Entry 3HS0 (X-ray diffraction, 3.00 A resolution); this record covers chains F and G of the 4 polymer chains in the assembly.

# Chain F
Protein: Cobra venom factor
Source organism: Naja kaouthia
UniProt: Q91132 (CO3_NAJKA); residues 1-627 here correspond to UniProt positions 23-649 (UniProt number = residue number + 22)
Amino-acid sequence (627 residues; numbered 1 to 627; the number before each row is that of its first residue):
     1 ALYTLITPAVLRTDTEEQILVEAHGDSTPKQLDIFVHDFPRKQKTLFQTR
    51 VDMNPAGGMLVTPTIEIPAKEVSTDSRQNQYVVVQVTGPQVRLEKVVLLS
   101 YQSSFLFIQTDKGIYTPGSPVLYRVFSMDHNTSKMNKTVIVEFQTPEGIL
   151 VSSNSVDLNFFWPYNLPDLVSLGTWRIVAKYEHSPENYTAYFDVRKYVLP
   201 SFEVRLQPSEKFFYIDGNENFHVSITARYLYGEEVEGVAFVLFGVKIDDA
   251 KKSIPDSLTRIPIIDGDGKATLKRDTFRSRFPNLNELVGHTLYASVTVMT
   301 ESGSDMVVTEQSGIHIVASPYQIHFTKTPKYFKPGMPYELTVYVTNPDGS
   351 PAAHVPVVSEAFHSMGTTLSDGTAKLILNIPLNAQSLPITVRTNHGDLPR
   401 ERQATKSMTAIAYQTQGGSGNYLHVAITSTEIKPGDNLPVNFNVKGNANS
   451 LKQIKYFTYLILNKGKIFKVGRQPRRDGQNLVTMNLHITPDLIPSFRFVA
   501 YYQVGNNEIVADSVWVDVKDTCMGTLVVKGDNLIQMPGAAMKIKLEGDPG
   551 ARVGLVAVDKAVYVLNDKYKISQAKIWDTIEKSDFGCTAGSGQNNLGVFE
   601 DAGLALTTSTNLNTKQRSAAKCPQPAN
Disordered / not traced: 131-137, 625-627
Disulfide bonds: Cys587-Cys622
Glycans and other covalent adducts: N-acetylglucosamine (NAG) linked to Asn187
Metal / ion sites: Mg2+: Pro494, Asp517, Val518, Asp520
UniProt features mapped onto this chain:
  - binding site (Mg(2+)): Pro494, Asp517, Val518, Asp520
  - glycosylation (N-linked (GlcNAc...) asparagine): Asn131, Asn136, Asn187

# Chain G
Protein: Cobra venom factor
Source organism: Naja kaouthia
UniProt: Q91132 (CO3_NAJKA); residues 711-962 here correspond to UniProt positions 733-984 (UniProt number = residue number + 22)
Amino-acid sequence (252 residues; each row starts with the number of its first residue):
   711 DDNEDGFIADSDIISRSDFPKSWLWLTKDLTEEPNSQGISSKTMSFYLRD
   761 SITTWVVLAVSFTPTKGICVAEPYEIRVMKVFFIDLQMPYSVVKNEQVEI
   811 RAILHNYVNEDIYVRVELLYNPAFCSASTKGQRYRQQFPIKALSSRAVPF
   861 VIVPLEQGLHDVEIKASVQEALWSDGVRKKLKVVPEGVQKSIVTIVKLDP
   911 RAKGVGGTQLEVIKARKLDDRVPDTEIETKIIIQGDPVAQIIENSIDGSK
   961 LN
Disordered / not traced: 711-714, 948-962
UniProt features mapped onto this chain:
  - region: Glu714 to Ser725 (Factor B binding site)

# Chain F / chain G interface
Contacting residue pairs (169; chain F residue first):
  Phe107(F) - Ile778(G)  hydrophobic
  Asp111(F) - Ser732(G)  hydrogen bond
  Asp111(F) - Trp735(G)
  Lys112(F) - Lys731(G)
  Lys112(F) - Ser732(G)
  Thr116(F) - Lys731(G)
  Thr116(F) - Tyr800(G)
  Pro117(F) - Tyr800(G)
  Leu122(F) - Trp735(G)  hydrophobic
  Tyr123(F) - Trp735(G)
  Arg124(F) - Trp735(G)
  Arg124(F) - Leu736(G)  hydrogen bond (side chain-backbone)
  Phe126(F) - Val770(G)  hydrophobic
  Phe126(F) - Ile778(G)  hydrophobic
  Ser127(F) - Phe772(G)
  Ser127(F) - Ile778(G)
  Met128(F) - Gly777(G)
  Met128(F) - Ile778(G)
  Asp129(F) - Phe772(G)
  His130(F) - Phe772(G)
  Ile149(F) - Gln944(G)
  Leu169(F) - Gln899(G)
  Leu169(F) - Glu938(G)
  Leu169(F) - Lys940(G)
  Lys196(F) - Tyr800(G)
  Tyr197(F) - Tyr800(G)
  Val198(F) - Met798(G)
  Val198(F) - Pro799(G)
  Val198(F) - Tyr800(G)
  Leu199(F) - Lys731(G)
  Leu199(F) - Gln797(G)
  Ser201(F) - Gln797(G)
  Leu230(F) - Thr763(G)
  Leu230(F) - Thr764(G)  hydrogen bond (backbone-side chain)
  Tyr231(F) - Ile762(G)
  Tyr231(F) - Thr763(G)
  Tyr231(F) - Thr764(G)
  Tyr231(F) - Arg787(G)  hydrogen bond (backbone-side chain)
  Tyr231(F) - Val788(G)
  Tyr231(F) - Met789(G)  hydrophobic
  Tyr231(F) - Phe793(G)
  Tyr231(F) - His815(G)  hydrogen bond
  Tyr231(F) - Tyr817(G)
  Gly232(F) - Arg787(G)
  Glu233(F) - Arg787(G)  salt bridge
  Glu233(F) - Met789(G)
  Glu233(F) - Tyr817(G)
  Ser302(F) - Arg811(G)  hydrogen bond (backbone-side chain)
  Ser302(F) - Ile813(G)
  Gly303(F) - Arg811(G)
  Ser304(F) - Gln797(G)
  Asp305(F) - Gln797(G)
  Cys522(F) - Cys779(G)  disulfide
  Cys522(F) - Val780(G)
  Met523(F) - Lys776(G)
  Gly524(F) - Lys776(G)
  Leu526(F) - Ala769(G)  hydrophobic
  Leu526(F) - Val770(G)
  Leu526(F) - Ser771(G)
  Leu526(F) - Cys779(G)
  Leu526(F) - Ala781(G)
  Val528(F) - Ala769(G)  hydrophobic
  Val528(F) - Tyr784(G)  hydrophobic
  Gly530(F) - Tyr784(G)
  Asp531(F) - Tyr784(G)  hydrogen bond (backbone-side chain)
  Asn532(F) - Tyr784(G)  hydrogen bond (backbone-side chain)
  Ile534(F) - Arg787(G)
  Gln535(F) - Leu758(G)
  Gln535(F) - Arg787(G)  hydrogen bond (backbone-backbone)
  Gln535(F) - Val788(G)
  Gln535(F) - Met789(G)  hydrogen bond (backbone-backbone)
  Met536(F) - Leu758(G)
  Met536(F) - Val788(G)
  Met536(F) - Met789(G)
  Met536(F) - Lys790(G)
  Pro537(F) - Arg759(G)
  Pro537(F) - Asp760(G)
  Pro537(F) - Ile762(G)  hydrophobic
  Pro537(F) - Val788(G)  hydrophobic
  Pro537(F) - Lys790(G)
  Gly538(F) - Tyr757(G)
  Gly538(F) - Leu758(G)
  Gly538(F) - Arg759(G)  hydrogen bond (backbone-backbone)
  Ala539(F) - Phe756(G)
  Ala539(F) - Tyr757(G)
  Ala539(F) - Leu758(G)  hydrogen bond (backbone-backbone)
  Ala540(F) - Phe756(G)
  Ala540(F) - Tyr757(G)
  Met541(F) - Met754(G)
  Met541(F) - Ser755(G)
  Met541(F) - Phe756(G)  hydrogen bond (backbone-backbone)
  Met541(F) - Leu758(G)  hydrophobic
  Met541(F) - Ile786(G)  hydrophobic
  Lys542(F) - Met754(G)
  Lys542(F) - Ser755(G)  hydrogen bond
  Ile543(F) - Lys752(G)
  Ile543(F) - Thr753(G)
  Ile543(F) - Met754(G)  hydrogen bond (backbone-backbone)
  Ile543(F) - Phe756(G)  hydrophobic
  Lys544(F) - Lys752(G)
  Lys544(F) - Thr753(G)
  Leu545(F) - Ser750(G)
  Leu545(F) - Ser751(G)
  Leu545(F) - Lys752(G)  hydrogen bond (backbone-backbone)
  Glu546(F) - Ile749(G)
  Glu546(F) - Ser750(G)
  Glu546(F) - Ser751(G)  hydrogen bond
  Gly547(F) - Leu740(G)
  Gly547(F) - Ile749(G)
  Gly547(F) - Ser750(G)  hydrogen bond (backbone-backbone)
  Asp548(F) - Leu740(G)
  Asp548(F) - Ser750(G)
  Asp548(F) - Thr773(G)
  Asp548(F) - Lys776(G)  salt bridge
  Pro549(F) - Pro744(G)  hydrophobic
  Pro549(F) - Gly748(G)
  Pro549(F) - Ser750(G)
  Gly550(F) - Leu740(G)  hydrogen bond (backbone-backbone)
  Ala551(F) - Asp739(G)
  Ala551(F) - Leu740(G)  hydrogen bond (backbone-backbone)
  Ala551(F) - Phe772(G)
  Ala551(F) - Thr773(G)
  Arg552(F) - Thr737(G)
  Arg552(F) - Lys738(G)
  Arg552(F) - Asp739(G)  salt bridge
  Arg552(F) - Val770(G)
  Arg552(F) - Ser771(G)
  Arg552(F) - Phe772(G)  hydrogen bond (backbone-backbone)
  Val553(F) - Thr737(G)
  Val553(F) - Lys738(G)  hydrogen bond (backbone-backbone)
  Val553(F) - Val770(G)
  Val553(F) - Ser771(G)
  Gly554(F) - Leu736(G)
  Gly554(F) - Thr737(G)
  Gly554(F) - Leu768(G)
  Gly554(F) - Ala769(G)
  Gly554(F) - Val770(G)  hydrogen bond (backbone-backbone)
  Leu555(F) - Leu734(G)
  Leu555(F) - Trp735(G)
  Leu555(F) - Leu736(G)  hydrogen bond (backbone-backbone)
  Leu555(F) - Met754(G)  hydrophobic
  Leu555(F) - Leu768(G)
  Leu555(F) - Ala769(G)  hydrophobic
  Val556(F) - Trp733(G)
  Val556(F) - Leu734(G)
  Val556(F) - Trp735(G)  hydrophobic
  Val556(F) - Val766(G)
  Val556(F) - Val767(G)
  Val556(F) - Leu768(G)  hydrogen bond (backbone-backbone)
  Ala557(F) - Ser732(G)
  Ala557(F) - Trp733(G)  hydrogen bond (backbone-backbone)
  Ala557(F) - Val766(G)
  Val558(F) - Lys731(G)
  Val558(F) - Trp765(G)
  Val558(F) - Val766(G)  hydrogen bond (backbone-backbone)
  Asp559(F) - Lys731(G)  hydrogen bond (backbone-backbone)
  Asp559(F) - Thr763(G)
  Asp559(F) - Thr764(G)
  Asp559(F) - Trp765(G)
  Lys560(F) - Thr764(G)  hydrogen bond (backbone-backbone)
  Lys560(F) - Val766(G)
  Lys560(F) - Glu785(G)  salt bridge
  Tyr563(F) - Val766(G)  hydrophobic
  Tyr563(F) - Leu768(G)  hydrophobic
  Tyr563(F) - Pro783(G)
  Gln573(F) - Ile778(G)
  Gln573(F) - Cys779(G)
  Gln573(F) - Val780(G)  hydrogen bond (side chain-backbone)
  Ile576(F) - Ile778(G)  hydrophobic
Interface residues without a listed pair, chain F (76 interface residues in all): Gln109, Thr110, Tyr229, Thr525, Lys529, Leu533, Val562, Lys570, Ile571, Ser572
Interface residues without a listed pair, chain G (68 interface residues in all): Arg726, Pro730, Ser761, Thr775, Asp795
Inter-chain disulfides: Cys522(F)-Cys779(G)

# Overview
76 residues of chain F face 68 of chain G across their interface, with 1 disulfide bond, 30 hydrogen bonds and
4 salt bridges. Polar contacts include Glu233(F)-Arg787(G), Asp548(F)-Lys776(G) and Arg552(F)-Asp739(G).
N-acetylglucosamine is covalently linked to Asn187(F). UniProt lists 4 Mg2+-binding residues on chain F.
Chain F is Cobra venom factor and chain G is Cobra venom factor, both from Naja kaouthia; the structure, Cobra
Venom Factor (CVF) in complex with human factor B, was determined by X-ray diffraction, deposited together
with 3HRZ.
